8F0K - chains B and G of the 7 polymer chains in the assembly; structure by electron microscopy, 1.90 A resolution.

# Chain B
Protein: Guanine nucleotide-binding protein G(I)/G(S)/G(T) subunit beta-1
Source organism: Homo sapiens
Reference sequence: P62873 (GBB1_HUMAN); residues 2-340 here = UniProt positions 2-340
Chain sequence (350 residues; each row starts with the number of its first residue; numbers below 1 keep their minus sign (Met-9 is residue -9)):
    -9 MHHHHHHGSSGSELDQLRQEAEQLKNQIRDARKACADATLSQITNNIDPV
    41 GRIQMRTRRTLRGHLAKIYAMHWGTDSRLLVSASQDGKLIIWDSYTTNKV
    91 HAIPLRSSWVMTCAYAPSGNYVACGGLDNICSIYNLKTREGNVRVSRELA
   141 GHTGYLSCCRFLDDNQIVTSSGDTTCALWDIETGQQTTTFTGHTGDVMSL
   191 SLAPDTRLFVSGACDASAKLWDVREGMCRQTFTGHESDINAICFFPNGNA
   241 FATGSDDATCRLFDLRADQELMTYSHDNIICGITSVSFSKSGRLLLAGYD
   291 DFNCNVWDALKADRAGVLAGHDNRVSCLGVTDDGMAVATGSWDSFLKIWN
Not modelled in the structure: -9 to 1
Sequence notes: expression tag (-9 to 1)
UniProt features mapped onto this chain:
  - modified residue: Ser2 (N-acetylserine), His266 (Phosphohistidine)
  - natural variant: Leu30 (L30F: In MRD42; uncertain significance), Arg52 (R52G: In MRD42), Gly64 (G64V: In MRD42), Asp76 (D76E: In MRD42; D76G: In MRD42), Gly77 (G77S: In MRD42), Lys78 (K78R: In MRD42), Ile80 (I80N: In MRD42; I80T: In MRD42), His91 (H91R: In MRD42; uncertain significance), Ala92 (A92T: In MRD42), Pro94 (P94S: In MRD42), Leu95 (L95P: In MRD42), Arg96 (R96L: In MRD42), 5 further natural variant entries in UniProt

# Chain G
Protein: Guanine nucleotide-binding protein G(I)/G(S)/G(O) subunit gamma-2
Source organism: Homo sapiens
Reference sequence: P59768 (GBG2_HUMAN); residues 1-71 here = UniProt positions 1-71
Chain sequence (71 residues; row label = number of the first residue in the row):
     1 MASNNTASIAQARKLVEQLKMEANIDRIKVSKAAADLMAYCEAHAKEDPL
    51 LTPVPASENPFREKKFFCAIL
Not modelled in the structure: 1-7, 63-71
UniProt features mapped onto this chain:
  - modified residue: Ala2 (N-acetylalanine), Cys68 (Cysteine methyl ester)
  - lipidation: Cys68 (S-geranylgeranyl cysteine)

# Interface between chain B and chain G
Pairs across the interface (92):
  Leu4(B) with Ser8(G); Ile9(G)
  Leu7(B) with Ile9(G), hydrophobic; Ala12(G), hydrophobic; Arg13(G); Val16(G)
  Glu10(B) with Val16(G); Lys20(G), salt bridge
  Ala11(B) with Leu15(G), hydrophobic; Leu19(G)
  Leu14(B) with Val16(G), hydrophobic; Leu19(G), hydrophobic; Lys20(G)
  Lys15(B) with Leu19(G)
  Ile18(B) with Leu19(G); Ala23(G), hydrophobic; Arg27(G)
  Ala21(B) with Arg27(G)
  Ala24(B) with Lys29(G)
  Cys25(B) with Arg27(G); Ile28(G); Lys29(G); Val30(G), hydrogen bond (backbone-backbone)
  Ala26(B) with Val30(G), hydrophobic
  Asp27(B) with Lys29(G); Val30(G); Ser31(G), hydrogen bond
  Ala28(B) with Val30(G); Ser31(G)
  Leu30(B) with Ala34(G), hydrophobic
  Ile33(B) with Ala34(G), hydrophobic; Met38(G)
  Thr34(B) with Met38(G)
  Ile37(B) with Met38(G), hydrophobic
  Val40(B) with Leu51(G), hydrophobic
  Ile43(B) with Leu50(G); Leu51(G)
  Met45(B) with Leu50(G), hydrophobic
  Arg48(B) with Phe61(G)
  Arg49(B) with Pro60(G); Phe61(G), hydrogen bond (side chain-backbone)
  Ser84(B) with Phe61(G)
  Tyr85(B) with Pro60(G); Phe61(G), hydrophobic
  Cys218(B) with Gln18(G), hydrogen bond (backbone-side chain); Glu22(G)
  Arg219(B) with Glu22(G)
  Thr221(B) with Glu22(G), hydrogen bond
  Phe235(B) with Leu37(G), hydrophobic; Tyr40(G), hydrophobic; Cys41(G), hydrophobic
  Pro236(B) with Tyr40(G)
  Asn237(B) with Leu37(G); Tyr40(G)
  Ala240(B) with Leu37(G), hydrophobic
  Asp254(B) with Ala33(G)
  Arg256(B) with Arg27(G); Ile28(G), hydrogen bond (backbone-backbone); Asp36(G), salt bridge
  Ala257(B) with Ile28(G)
  Asp258(B) with Ile25(G); Arg27(G), salt bridge
  Gln259(B) with Val30(G)
  Leu261(B) with Val30(G), hydrophobic; Leu37(G), hydrophobic
  Ser279(B) with Asp48(G), hydrogen bond; Leu50(G)
  Lys280(B) with Glu47(G); Asp48(G)
  Ser281(B) with Tyr40(G); Cys41(G); His44(G); Asp48(G), hydrogen bond
  Arg283(B) with Cys41(G); Leu51(G)
  Leu284(B) with Leu50(G); Leu51(G), hydrophobic
  Leu300(B) with Glu42(G)
  Val320(B) with Leu50(G), hydrophobic
  Asp323(B) with Pro49(G)
  Gly324(B) with Pro49(G); Leu50(G)
  Met325(B) with Pro49(G), hydrophobic; Leu50(G); Val54(G), hydrophobic; Glu58(G); Pro60(G)
  Ala326(B) with Phe61(G), hydrophobic
  Val327(B) with Leu50(G), hydrophobic
  Ile338(B) with Phe61(G), hydrophobic
  Asn340(B) with Asn59(G); Phe61(G)
Other interface residues (no listed pair), chain B (60 interface residues in all): Glu3, Gln17, Arg22, Trp63, Thr181, Lys209, Gln220, Leu252, Gly282
Other interface residues (no listed pair), chain G (41 interface residues in all): Lys14, Asp26, Ala35, Ala45, Arg62

# In short
60 residues of chain B and 41 residues of chain G are in contact, with 8 hydrogen bonds and 3 salt bridges.
Among the polar pairs are Glu10(B)-Lys20(G), Arg256(B)-Asp36(G) and Asp258(B)-Arg27(G).
Chain B is Guanine nucleotide-binding protein G(I)/G(S)/G(T) subunit beta-1 and chain G is Guanine
nucleotide-binding protein G(I)/G(S)/G(O) subunit gamma-2, both from Homo sapiens; the structure, Human
Amylin3 Receptor in complex with Gs and Pramlintide analogue peptide San385, was determined by electron
microscopy, deposited together with 8F0J, 8F2A and 8F2B.
